5T1Z - chains A and B of the 4 polymer chains in the assembly; structure by X-ray diffraction, 2.10 A resolution.

[Chain A (and B)]
Protein: Estrogen receptor
From: Homo sapiens
Notes: chain B of this document is another copy of the same molecule, construct and numbering; everything in this record applies to it too
Reference sequence: P03372 (ESR1_HUMAN); residues 305-554 here = UniProt positions 305-554
Chain sequence (250 residues; row label = number of the first residue in the row):
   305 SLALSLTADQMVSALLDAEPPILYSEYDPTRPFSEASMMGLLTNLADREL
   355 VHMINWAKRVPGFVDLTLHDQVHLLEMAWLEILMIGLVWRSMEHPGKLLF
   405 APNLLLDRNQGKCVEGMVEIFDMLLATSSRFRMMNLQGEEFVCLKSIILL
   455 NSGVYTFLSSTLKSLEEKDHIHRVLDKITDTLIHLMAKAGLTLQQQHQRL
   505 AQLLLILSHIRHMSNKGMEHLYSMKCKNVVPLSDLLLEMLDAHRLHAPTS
Not modelled in the structure: 462-466, 550-554 (chain B: 332-333, 462-465, 549-554)
Differences from the reference sequence: conflict Met381 (Cys in P03372); engineered mutation Ser537 (Tyr in P03372)
Small-molecule neighbours: Ethoxytriphenylethylene (Q97; 4,4'-[(1Z)-1-(4-ethoxyphenyl)but-1-ene-1,2-diyl]diphenol): Met343, Leu346, Thr347, Leu349, Ala350, Glu353, Trp383, Leu384, Leu387, Met388, Leu391, Arg394, Phe404, Met421, Ile424, Phe425, Leu428, Gly521, His524, Leu525, Met528, Leu536, Leu540
What the authors report for this chain:
  - binding site for Ethoxytriphenylethylene: Glu353, Arg394, Leu525, Leu536, Leu540
  - conformationally variable residues (helix shift, side-chain flip): His524, Leu525, Cys530, Leu540
  - contacts within the chain: Lys520-Glu523 (salt bridge), Gly521-His524 (backbone contact), Lys520-His524 (backbone contact)

[Interface between chain A and chain B]
Residue-residue contacts (57):
  Met381(A) with His516(B)
  Ala430(A) with Tyr459(B)
  Arg434(A) with Tyr459(B), hydrogen bond; His476(B)
  Ile451(A) with Leu509(B), hydrophobic
  Asn455(A) with Leu509(B)
  Tyr459(A) with Ala430(B); Leu509(B); Ile510(B); His513(B)
  His476(A) with Arg434(B), hydrogen bond
  Asp480(A) with Gln502(B); Gln506(B), hydrogen bond
  Thr483(A) with His501(B); Ala505(B)
  Asp484(A) with Gln498(B), hydrogen bond; Gln502(B), hydrogen bond
  Ile487(A) with His501(B)
  Leu497(A) with Leu497(B), hydrophobic
  His501(A) with Thr483(B); Asp484(B); Ile487(B); His501(B); Leu504(B)
  Gln502(A) with Asp480(B); Asp484(B), hydrogen bond
  Leu504(A) with His501(B)
  Ala505(A) with Thr483(B); Leu508(B), hydrophobic
  Gln506(A) with Tyr459(B); Asp480(B), hydrogen bond
  Leu508(A) with Ala505(B), hydrophobic
  Leu509(A) with Ile451(B), hydrophobic; Asn455(B); Leu508(B), hydrophobic; Leu511(B), hydrophobic
  Ile510(A) with Tyr459(B)
  Leu511(A) with Leu509(B), hydrophobic; Ser512(B)
  Ser512(A) with Leu511(B), hydrogen bond (side chain-backbone); Ser512(B), hydrogen bond (side chain-backbone); Arg515(B)
  His513(A) with Asn455(B), hydrogen bond (side chain-backbone); Ser456(B); Tyr459(B); Thr460(B); Arg515(B), hydrogen bond
  Arg515(A) with Ser512(B), hydrogen bond; His516(B), hydrogen bond
  His516(A) with Arg515(B); Asn519(B), hydrogen bond
  Asn519(A) with His516(B), hydrogen bond; Asn519(B)
  Lys520(A) with His547(B), hydrogen bond (side chain-backbone)
  His547(A) with Lys520(B), hydrogen bond (backbone-side chain)
  Leu549(A) with Glu423(B); His524(B)
Interface residues without a listed pair, chain A (31 interface residues in all): Thr460, Glu523
Interface residues without a listed pair, chain B (39 interface residues in all): Met381, Met427, Gly457, Val458, Leu479, Glu523, Arg548

[In short]
31 residues of chain A face 39 of chain B across their interface; the contacts include 17 hydrogen bonds.
Polar pairs include Arg434(A)-Tyr459(B), His476(A)-Arg434(B) and Asp480(A)-Gln506(B). Ligands of chain A:
Ethoxytriphenylethylene. From the paper: a binding site for Ethoxytriphenylethylene at Glu353(A), Arg394(A)
and Leu525(A) among others; conformational variability at His524(A), Leu525(A) and Cys530(A) among others.
Chain A and chain B are both Estrogen receptor (Homo sapiens); the structure, Estrogen Receptor Alpha Ligand
Binding Domain Y537S Mutant in Complex with Ethoxytriphenylethylene and GRIP Peptide, was determined by X-ray
diffraction (same publication as 5W9C, 6CBZ and 5W9D).
